Entry 9N5V (electron microscopy, 2.76 A resolution); this record covers chains B and C of the 3 polymer chains in the assembly.

== Chain B ==
Protein: NfnB
Source organism: Thermococcus sibiricus
UniProt: A0A117L1A0 (A0A117L1A0_9EURY); residue numbers follow UniProt; this construct covers 1-602
Chain sequence (602 residues; each row starts with the number of its first residue):
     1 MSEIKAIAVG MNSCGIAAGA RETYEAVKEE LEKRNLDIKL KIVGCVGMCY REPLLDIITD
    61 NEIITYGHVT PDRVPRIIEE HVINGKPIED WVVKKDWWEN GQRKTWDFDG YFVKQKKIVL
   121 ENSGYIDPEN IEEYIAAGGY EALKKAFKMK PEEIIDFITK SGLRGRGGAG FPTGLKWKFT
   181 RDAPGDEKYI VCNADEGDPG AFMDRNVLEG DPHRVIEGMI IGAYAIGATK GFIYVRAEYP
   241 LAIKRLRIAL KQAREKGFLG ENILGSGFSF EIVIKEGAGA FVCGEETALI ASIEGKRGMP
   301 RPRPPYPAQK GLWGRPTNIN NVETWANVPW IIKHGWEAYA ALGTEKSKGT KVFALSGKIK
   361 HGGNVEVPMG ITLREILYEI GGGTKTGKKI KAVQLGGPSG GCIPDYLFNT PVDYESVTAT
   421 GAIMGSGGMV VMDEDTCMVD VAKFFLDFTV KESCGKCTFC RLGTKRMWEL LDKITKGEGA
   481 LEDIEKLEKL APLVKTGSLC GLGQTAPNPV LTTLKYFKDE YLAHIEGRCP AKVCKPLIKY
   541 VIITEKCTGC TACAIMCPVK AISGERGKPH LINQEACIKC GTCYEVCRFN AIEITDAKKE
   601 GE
Disordered / not traced: 1, 560-565, 598-602
Bound ions: Zn2+ site 1: Cys14, Cys45, Cys49; Zn2+ site 2: Cys437, His524, Cys529, Cys534; 4Fe-4S cluster Fe site 1: Cys454, Cys457, Cys460, Cys500; 4Fe-4S cluster Fe site 2: Cys547, Cys550, Cys553; 4Fe-4S cluster Fe site 3: Cys557, Cys577, Cys580
Ligand contacts:
  - FMN (flavin mononucleotide): Gly165, Arg166, Gly167, Gly168, Thr173, Lys176, Asn193, Asp195, Glu196, Gly197, Asp204, Phe281, Gly284, Glu285, Glu286, Ile319, Asn320, Asn321, Thr324, Gly501, Leu502
  - NAD (nicotinamide-adenine-dinucleotide): Gly167, Gly168, Ala169, Phe171, Lys176, Phe179, Asp198, Phe281, Glu286, Arg303, Tyr306, Pro307, Ala308, Gln309, Ile319, Ile423, Met424, Gly425, Ser426, Thr505
  - 4Fe-4S cluster (SF4), molecule 1: Val282, Pro300, Ser453, Cys454, Gly455, Lys456, Cys457, Cys460, Arg461, Ser498, Leu499, Cys500, Leu502, Gly503
  - 4Fe-4S cluster (SF4), molecule 2: Tyr540, Cys557, Val559, Ile572, Cys577, Ile578, Lys579, Cys580, Gly581, Thr582, Cys583
  - 4Fe-4S cluster (SF4), molecule 3: Ile542, Cys547, Thr548, Cys550, Thr551, Cys553, His570, Val586, Cys587, Arg588, Ala591, Ile592
Reported in the primary citation:
  - binding site for NAD: Glu286, Arg303
  - specificity-determining residues: Glu286
  - binding site for flavin mononucleotide: Phe281

== Chain C ==
Protein: NfnC
Source organism: Thermococcus sibiricus
UniProt: A0A117L1U2 (A0A117L1U2_9EURY); residues 1-154 here correspond to UniProt positions 3-156 (UniProt number = residue number + 2)
Chain sequence (154 residues; each row starts with the number of its first residue):
     1 MNIQLEYIYH YEPNPSSLIP LLQKTQETFG YLPKEALEEI SRYLKVPLSR VYGVATFYAQ
    61 FRFEPLGKYV IKICHGTACH VNGAVNISQA IREEVGIEEG QTTVDGLITL ERVACLGCCS
   121 LAPVIMINEK VYGKLTPDKV RKIIRNLKEG KLNV
Disordered / not traced: 1-2, 67-154
Reported in the primary citation:
  - mutagenesis - F61DEL/R62DEL/F63DEL/E64DEL/P65DEL: abolished expression

== How chain B and chain C interact ==
Residue-residue contacts (23):
  Glu276(B) - Gln23(C)
  Gly277(B) - Gln23(C)
  Ala278(B) - Gln23(C)
  Ala278(B) - Tyr58(C)  hydrophobic
  Ala278(B) - Gln60(C)  hydrogen bond (backbone-side chain)
  Ala278(B) - Phe61(C)  hydrophobic
  Gly279(B) - Tyr58(C)
  Val282(B) - Phe57(C)  hydrophobic
  Ser292(B) - Ile19(C)
  Ser292(B) - Tyr58(C)
  Ile293(B) - Ser16(C)
  Glu294(B) - Ser16(C)
  Gly295(B) - Pro15(C)
  Gly295(B) - Leu18(C)
  Gly295(B) - Val54(C)
  Lys296(B) - Ile19(C)
  Lys296(B) - Val54(C)
  Arg297(B) - Gly53(C)
  Arg297(B) - Val54(C)
  Arg297(B) - Phe57(C)
  Gly298(B) - Phe57(C)
  Trp313(B) - Ser16(C)
  Cys454(B) - Phe57(C)  hydrophobic
Also at the interface, not in a pair above, chain B (18 interface residues in all): Ala237, Ala280, Cys283, Met299
Also at the interface, not in a pair above, chain C (13 interface residues in all): Arg50, Thr56

== Overview ==
18 residues of chain B face 13 of chain C across their interface; the contacts include 1 hydrogen bond. The
hydrogen-bonded pair is Ala278(B)-Gln60(C). Bound to chain B: 3 copies of 4Fe-4S cluster, flavin
mononucleotide and NAD. From the paper: a binding site for NAD at Glu286(B) and Arg303(B);
F61DEL/R62DEL/F63DEL/E64DEL/P65DEL of chain C abolish expression.
Here chain B is NfnB and chain C is NfnC, both from Thermococcus sibiricus. Entry 9N5V (Structure of the
NAD(H)-bound Thermococcus sibiricus NfnABC complex) was determined by electron microscopy (same publication as
9N5U).
